PDB entry 6U9L | X-ray diffraction, 1.70 A resolution | chain S

== Chain S ==
Molecule: Subtilisin bpn'
From: Bacillus amyloliquefaciens
Chain sequence (266 residues; numbered 1 to 275; 9 numbers in that range are skipped by the numbering (no residue carries them; nothing is unmodelled there); the number before each row is that of its first residue):
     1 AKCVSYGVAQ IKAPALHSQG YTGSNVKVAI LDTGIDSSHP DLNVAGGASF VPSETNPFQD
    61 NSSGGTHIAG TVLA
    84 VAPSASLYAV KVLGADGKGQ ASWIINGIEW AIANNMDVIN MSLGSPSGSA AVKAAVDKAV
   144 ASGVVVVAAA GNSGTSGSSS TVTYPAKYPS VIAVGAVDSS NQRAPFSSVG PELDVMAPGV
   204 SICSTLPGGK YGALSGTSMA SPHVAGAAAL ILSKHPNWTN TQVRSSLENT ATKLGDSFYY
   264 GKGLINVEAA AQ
Cystine bridges: C3-C206
Ion coordination: K+ site 1: S37, H39, L42; K+ site 2: A169, Y171, V174, E195, D197; K+ site 3: G193, P194, L196, S260
From the paper describing this entry:
  - catalytic residues: D32 (citing earlier work)
  - mutagenesis - D32G: decreased catalytic activity (proposed by the authors, not directly observed)
  - mutagenesis - S221A: abolished catalytic activity on eGFP-KRAS

== Summary ==
S37, H39 and L42 form the K+ site 1. A169, Y171, V174, E195 and D197 form the K+ site 2. From the paper: the
catalytic residue D32; D32G reduces catalytic activity.
Chain S is Subtilisin bpn' (Bacillus amyloliquefaciens); the structure, Imidazole-triggered RAS-specific
subtilisin SUBT_BACAM, was determined by X-ray diffraction together with 6UAI, 6UAO and 6UBE from the same
study.
